Entry 3N0P (X-ray diffraction, 2.10 A resolution); this record covers chains A and B.

== Chain A ==
Protein: Prolactin
From: Homo sapiens
Notes: fragment: sequence database residues 43-227
UniProtKB: P01236 (PRL_HUMAN); residues 15-199 here correspond to UniProt positions 43-227 (UniProt number = residue number + 28)
Chain sequence (186 residues; each row starts with the number of its first residue):
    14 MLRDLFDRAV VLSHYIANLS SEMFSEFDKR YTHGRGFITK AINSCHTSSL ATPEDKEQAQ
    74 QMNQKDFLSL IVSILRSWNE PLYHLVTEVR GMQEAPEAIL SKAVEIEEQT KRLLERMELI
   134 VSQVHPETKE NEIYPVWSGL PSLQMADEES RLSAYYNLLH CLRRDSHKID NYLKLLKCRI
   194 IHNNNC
Construct notes: initiating methionine (14); engineered mutation Ala-30 (His58 in P01236), Arg-129 (Gly157 in P01236)
Disulfides: Cys-58/Cys-174, Cys-191/Cys-199
Metal / ion sites: Na+: Asp-68 (shared with Lys-66(B), Thr-69(B) of chain B)
Curated features (UniProtKB/Swiss-Prot):
  - modified residue (Phosphoserine): Ser-26, Ser-34, Ser-90, Ser-135, Ser-166
  - glycosylation: Asn-31 (N-linked (GlcNAc...) asparagine)
From the paper describing this entry:
  - mutagenesis - H27A, H30A: unchanged binding to Prolactin receptor (chain B)
  - conformationally variable residues (side-chain flip): Asn-31
  - mutagenesis - H30A, H180A: decreased signaling with Prolactin receptor (chain B)
  - mutagenesis - H180D: abolished binding to Prolactin receptor (chain B)
  - mutagenesis - H173A: decreased binding to Prolactin receptor (chain B)
  - post-translational modification sites: Asn-31 (citing earlier work)

== Chain B ==
Protein: Prolactin receptor
From: Homo sapiens
Notes: fragment: Extracellular domain residues 26-234
UniProtKB: P16471 (PRLR_HUMAN); residues 2-210 here correspond to UniProt positions 26-234 (UniProt number = residue number + 24)
Chain sequence (210 residues; numbered 1 to 210; the number before each row is that of its first residue):
     1 MLPPGKPEIF KCRSPNKETF TCWWRPGTDG GLPTNYSLTY HREGETLMHE CPDYITGGPN
    61 SCHFGKQYTS MWRTYIMMVN ATNQMGSSFS DELYVDVTYI VQPDPPLELA VEVKQPEDRK
   121 PYLWIKWSPP TLIDLKTGWF TLLYEIRLKP EKAAEWEIHF AGQQTEFKIL SLHPGQKYLV
   181 QVRCKPDHGY WSAWSPATFI QIPSDFTMND
Unresolved in the structure: 207-210
Construct notes: initiating methionine (1)
Disulfides: Cys-12/Cys-22, Cys-51/Cys-62
Metal / ion sites: Na+ site 1: Thr-19, Thr-21; Na+ site 2: Tyr-54, Ser-61; Na+ site 3: Lys-66, Thr-69 (shared with Asp-68(A) of chain A)
Curated features (UniProtKB/Swiss-Prot):
  - motif: Trp-191 to Ser-195 (WSXWS motif)
  - binding site (Zn(2+)): Asp-187, His-188
  - glycosylation (N-linked (GlcNAc...) asparagine): Asn-35, Asn-80, Asn-209

== How chain A and chain B interact ==
Pairs across the interface - 54 pairs, chain A then chain B:
  His-27(A) with Asp-187(B); His-188(B)
  Ala-30(A) with His-188(B)
  Asn-31(A) with His-188(B)
  Ile-51(A) with Tyr-94(B), hydrophobic
  Thr-52(A) with Tyr-94(B)
  Ile-55(A) with Glu-43(B); Thr-74(B); Tyr-94(B), hydrophobic
  Asn-56(A) with Glu-43(B), hydrogen bond (backbone-side chain); Gly-44(B)
  Pro-66(A) with Trp-72(B)
  Glu-67(A) with Ser-70(B); Met-71(B), hydrogen bond (backbone-backbone); Trp-72(B); Arg-73(B)
  Asp-68(A) with Trp-139(B)
  Lys-69(A) with Glu-18(B), salt bridge; Asp-134(B), salt bridge; Trp-139(B)
  Arg-176(A) with Tyr-99(B)
  Arg-177(A) with Glu-43(B), salt bridge; Trp-72(B), hydrogen bond (side chain-backbone); Arg-73(B); Thr-74(B), hydrogen bond; Asp-96(B), salt bridge; Tyr-99(B)
  His-180(A) with Met-71(B); Trp-72(B), hydrogen bond; Thr-98(B); His-188(B)
  Lys-181(A) with Trp-72(B)
  Asp-183(A) with Asp-187(B); His-188(B), salt bridge
  Asn-184(A) with Lys-17(B), hydrogen bond; Trp-72(B); Gly-138(B); Trp-139(B), hydrogen bond (side chain-backbone)
  Tyr-185(A) with Trp-72(B), hydrophobic
  Lys-187(A) with Gly-138(B); Thr-141(B); Asp-187(B), salt bridge; His-188(B)
  Leu-188(A) with Thr-137(B); Gly-138(B); Trp-139(B)
  Cys-191(A) with Lys-136(B); Thr-137(B); Gly-138(B)
  Asn-197(A) with Lys-136(B); Thr-137(B)
  Asn-198(A) with Lys-136(B), hydrogen bond (backbone-backbone)
  Cys-199(A) with Leu-135(B); Lys-136(B), hydrogen bond (backbone-backbone)
Also at the interface, not in a pair above, chain A (28 interface residues in all): Ala-54, Glu-70, Ala-72, His-173
Also at the interface, not in a pair above, chain B (25 interface residues in all): Lys-66, Thr-69, Ile-76
From the paper, about this interface:
  - interface residues, chain A: His-27(A)
  - hot spots on chain A (mutagenesis) - H180A (100-fold): decreased binding to Prolactin receptor (chain B)
  - hot spots on chain B (mutagenesis) - H188A (100-fold): decreased binding to Prolactin (chain A)

== Summary ==
28 residues of chain A face 25 of chain B across their interface; the contacts include 9 hydrogen bonds and 6
salt bridges. Polar contacts include Lys-69(A)/Glu-18(B), Lys-69(A)/Asp-134(B) and Arg-177(A)/Glu-43(B). The
paper reports that H30A and H180A of chain A reduce signaling with Prolactin receptor (chain B); the interface
residue His-27(A); 6 substitutions were tested in all.
Here chain A is Prolactin and chain B is Prolactin receptor, both from Homo sapiens. Entry 3N0P (A mutant
human Prolactin receptor antagonist H30A in complex with the extracellular domain of the human ...) was
determined by X-ray diffraction (same publication as 3N06, 3NCB, 3NCC and 3NCF).
